9C39 - chains G and H of the 16 polymer chains in the assembly; structure by electron microscopy, 3.40 A resolution.

== Chain G ==
Molecule: gp40
From: Shigella phage Sf14
UniProtKB: A0A2K9VK99 (A0A2K9VK99_9CAUD); numbering as in UniProt (aligned over 1-148)
Amino-acid sequence (148 residues; numbered 1 to 148; the number before each row is that of its first residue):
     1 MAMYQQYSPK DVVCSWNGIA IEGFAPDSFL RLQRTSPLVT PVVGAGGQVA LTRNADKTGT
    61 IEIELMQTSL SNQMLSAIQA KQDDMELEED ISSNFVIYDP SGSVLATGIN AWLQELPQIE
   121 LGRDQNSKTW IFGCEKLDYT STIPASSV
Disordered / not traced: 1-4, 147-148

== Chain H ==
Molecule: Putative structural protein
From: Shigella phage Sf14
UniProtKB: A0A2K9VKE4 (A0A2K9VKE4_9CAUD); numbering as in UniProt (aligned over 1-450)
Amino-acid sequence (450 residues; each row starts with the number of its first residue):
     1 MWNPIVNVDI TLNTAGTTRE GFGLPLFLAS TDNFEERIRG YTSLTEVAED FDESTAAYKA
    61 AKQLWSQTPK VTQLYIGRRT MQYTVSIPDT VAEGSEYSLT VAIGGGVSQP FQYTAKENDT
   121 ALIVLNEFKS QIEASPTIKD GVNASVTGTG ASATMIITKA GDNDFVKVTS ITPTTSIAAT
   181 TADTASAALA SIETYSTDWY FISAEDRTQQ FVLAMASEIQ ARKKIFFTAN ADVKALQGTD
   241 LTSATDVPAQ LAKSKYTRTV CLWHHTAEFD YPEMAYIAYG APYDAGSIAW GNAQLTGVAA
   301 SLQPANQRPL ISIQKSALDT RSCNFIDLDG GVPVVRRGIT SGGEWIDIVR GVDWLESDLK
   361 TSLRDLLINQ KGGKITYDDT GITRIRQVIE TSLQRAVNRK FLSTYTVTVP KASQVALADK
   421 KARILKDITF HGILAGAILD VDLKGTVAYE
Disordered / not traced: 1, 149-154, 450
Cystine bridges: Cys261-Cys323

== Chain G / chain H interface ==
Pairs across the interface (30):
  Val13(G) with Asp379(H); Thr380(H); Thr383(H)
  Ser15(G) with Thr383(H); Gln387(H)
  Trp16(G) with Gln387(H)
  Asn17(G) with Lys371(H); Gln387(H), hydrogen bond (backbone-side chain)
  Gly18(G) with Leu366(H); Arg384(H), hydrogen bond (backbone-side chain); Gln387(H), hydrogen bond (backbone-side chain)
  Ile19(G) with Arg384(H)
  Ala20(G) with Arg384(H)
  Asp90(G) with Arg395(H), salt bridge
  Ser93(G) with Gln387(H); Thr391(H)
  Asn94(G) with Gln387(H), hydrogen bond (backbone-side chain); Glu390(H); Thr391(H), hydrogen bond (backbone-side chain); Gln394(H); Tyr405(H), hydrogen bond
  Val96(G) with Arg386(H); Gln387(H)
  Tyr98(G) with Asp379(H), hydrogen bond; Thr383(H)
  Thr107(G) with Glu390(H)
  Ile109(G) with Gln394(H); Tyr405(H)
  Asn110(G) with Gln394(H); Asn398(H), hydrogen bond
Other interface residues (no listed pair), chain G (17 interface residues in all): Gln5, Lys81
Other interface residues (no listed pair), chain H (17 interface residues in all): Gly372, Val388, Lys411

== Overview ==
Chain G and chain H each contribute 17 residues to their interface; the contacts include 8 hydrogen bonds and
1 salt bridge. Among the polar pairs are Asp90(G)-Arg395(H), Asn17(G)-Gln387(H) and Gly18(G)-Arg384(H).
Chain G is gp40 and chain H is Putative structural protein, both from Shigella phage Sf14; the structure,
Bacteriophage Sf14 neck C6 reconstruction, was determined by electron microscopy, deposited together with
9C2D, 9C3A and 9C3B.
